7D06 - chains G and H of the 12 polymer chains in the assembly; structure by electron microscopy, 3.10 A resolution.

Chain G (and H):
Molecule: MCE family protein
From: Acinetobacter baumannii
Notes: chain H of this document is another copy of the same molecule, construct and numbering; everything in this record applies to it too
UniProtKB: V5V921 (V5V921_ACIBA); residue numbers follow UniProt; this construct covers 1-226
Chain sequence (226 residues; row label = number of the first residue in the row):
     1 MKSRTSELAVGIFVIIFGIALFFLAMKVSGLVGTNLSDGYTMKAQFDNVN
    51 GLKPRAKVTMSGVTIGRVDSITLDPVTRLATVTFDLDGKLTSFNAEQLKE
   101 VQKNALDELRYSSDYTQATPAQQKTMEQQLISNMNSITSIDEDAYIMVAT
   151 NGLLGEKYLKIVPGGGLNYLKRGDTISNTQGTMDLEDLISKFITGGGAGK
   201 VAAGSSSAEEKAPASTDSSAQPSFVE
Unresolved in the structure: 1-2, 194-226

Chain G / chain H interface:
Contacting residue pairs (27):
  Asp-47(G) / Ser-61(H)
  Asn-48(G) / Ser-61(H)
  Asn-48(G) / Lys-160(H)
  Val-49(G) / Ser-61(H)  hydrogen bond (backbone-backbone)
  Val-49(G) / Gly-62(H)
  Asn-50(G) / Lys-57(H)  hydrogen bond
  Asn-50(G) / Gly-62(H)
  Asn-50(G) / Asn-151(H)  hydrogen bond
  Asn-50(G) / Tyr-158(H)
  Leu-73(G) / Val-63(H)  hydrophobic
  Leu-73(G) / Ile-65(H)  hydrophobic
  Pro-75(G) / Leu-90(H)
  Arg-78(G) / Met-60(H)
  Arg-78(G) / Ser-61(H)  hydrogen bond (backbone-side chain)
  Arg-78(G) / Ser-139(H)  hydrogen bond (side chain-backbone)
  Arg-78(G) / Asp-141(H)  salt bridge
  Arg-78(G) / Pro-163(H)
  Arg-78(G) / Tyr-169(H)
  Asp-184(G) / Gly-152(H)  hydrogen bond (side chain-backbone)
  Asp-184(G) / Tyr-158(H)  hydrogen bond
  Leu-185(G) / Thr-150(H)
  Leu-185(G) / Gly-152(H)  hydrogen bond (backbone-backbone)
  Glu-186(G) / Val-148(H)
  Glu-186(G) / Ala-149(H)
  Glu-186(G) / Thr-150(H)  hydrogen bond (side chain-backbone)
  Leu-188(G) / Leu-153(H)  hydrophobic
  Phe-192(G) / Phe-192(H)  hydrophobic
Interface residues without a listed pair, chain G (20 interface residues in all): Ile-71, Val-76, Leu-79, Ala-80, Leu-153, Asp-187, Ile-189, Ile-193
Interface residues without a listed pair, chain H (26 interface residues in all): Phe-93, Gln-97, Met-147, Lys-157, Met-183, Leu-188

Overview:
Chain G and chain H form an interface of 20 and 26 residues respectively; the contacts include 9 hydrogen
bonds and 1 salt bridge. Among the polar pairs are Arg-78(G)/Asp-141(H), Asn-50(G)/Lys-57(H) and
Asn-50(G)/Asn-151(H).
Chain G and chain H are both MCE family protein (Acinetobacter baumannii); the structure, Cryo EM structure of
the nucleotide free Acinetobacter MlaFEDB complex, was determined by electron microscopy together with 7D08,
7D09 and 7D0A from the same study.
